8J61 - chain A; structure by X-ray diffraction, 3.05 A resolution.

[Chain A]
Protein: High affinity nerve growth factor receptor
Organism: Homo sapiens
Notes: EC 2.7.10.1
Reference sequence: P04629 (NTRK1_HUMAN); numbering as in UniProt (aligned over 498-796)
Chain sequence (299 residues; each row starts with the number of its first residue):
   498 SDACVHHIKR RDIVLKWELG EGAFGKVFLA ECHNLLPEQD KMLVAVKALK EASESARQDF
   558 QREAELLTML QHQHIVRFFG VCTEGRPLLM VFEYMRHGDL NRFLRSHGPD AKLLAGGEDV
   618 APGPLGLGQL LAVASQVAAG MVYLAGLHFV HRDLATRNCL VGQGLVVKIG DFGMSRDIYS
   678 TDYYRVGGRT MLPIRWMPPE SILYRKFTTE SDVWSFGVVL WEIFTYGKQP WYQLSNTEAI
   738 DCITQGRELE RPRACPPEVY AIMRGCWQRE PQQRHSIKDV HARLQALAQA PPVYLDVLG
Disordered / not traced: 498, 548-549, 608-611, 796
Small-molecule neighbours: A0X (4^6-methyl-N-(3-(4-methyl-1H-imidazol-1-yl)-5-(trifluoromethyl)phenyl)-14-oxo-5-oxa-13-aza-1(3,6)-imidazo[1,2-b]pyridazina-4(1,3)-benzenacyclotetradecaphan-2-yne-4^5-carboxamide): Leu-516, Gly-517, Glu-518, Gly-519, Gly-522, Lys-523, Val-524, Ala-542, Lys-544, Glu-560, Leu-563, Leu-564, Leu-567, Ile-572, Val-573, Phe-589, Glu-590, Tyr-591, Met-592, Gly-595, His-648, Leu-657, Ile-666, Gly-667, Asp-668, Phe-669, Gly-670, Met-671
Swiss-Prot annotation at these positions:
  - motif (DXXLL): Asp-537 to Val-541, Asp-607 to Leu-611
  - active site: Asp-650 (Proton acceptor)
  - binding site (ATP): Leu-516 to Val-524, Lys-544
  - site: Tyr-791 (Interaction with PLCG1)
  - modified residue (Phosphotyrosine): Tyr-676, Tyr-680, Tyr-681, Tyr-791
  - natural variant: Gly-517 (G517E: In CIPA), Gly-522 (G522E: In CIPA; G522R: In CIPA), Ile-572 (I572S: In CIPA), Gly-577 (G577R: In CIPA), Met-587 (M587V: In CIPA), Asp-596 (D596N: In CIPA), Arg-649 (R649Q: In CIPA; R649W: In CIPA), Arg-654 (R654C: In CIPA), Leu-657 (L657P: In CIPA), Asp-674 (D674Y: In CIPA), Pro-695 (P695L: In CIPA), Ile-699 (I699T: In CIPA), 7 further natural variant entries in UniProt
  - mutagenesis: Leu-540 to Val-541 (Abolishes interaction with GGA3), Lys-544 (K544A: No effect on interaction with GGA3; K544N: Loss of kinase activity), Leu-610 to Leu-611 (No effect on interaction with GGA3), Tyr-791 (Y791F: Loss of interaction with PLCG1 and altered phosphorylation of PLCG1. Altered neurite outgrowth and altered activation of the MAPK pathway; when associated with F-496)

[Summary]
Chain A binds compound A0X. From UniProt: active-site residue Asp-650, 10 ATP-binding residues and 6
mutagenesis sites.
Chain A is High affinity nerve growth factor receptor (Homo sapiens); the structure, The crystal structure of
TrkA kinase in complex with
4^6-methyl-N-(3-(4-methyl-1H-imidazol-1-yl)-5-(trifluoromethyl)phenyl)-14-oxo-5-oxa-13-aza-1(3,6)-imidazo[1,2-b]pyridazina-4(1,3)-benzenacyclotetradecaphan-2-yne-4^5-carboxamide,
was determined by X-ray diffraction, deposited together with 8J5W, 8J5X and 8J63.
